7YG4 - chains B and E of the 3 polymer chains in the assembly; structure by electron microscopy, 3.10 A resolution.

# Chain B (and E)
Name: Pre-mRNA-splicing regulator WTAP
Organism: Homo sapiens
Notes: chain E of this document is another copy of the same molecule, construct and numbering; everything in this record applies to it too
Reference sequence: Q15007 (FL2D_HUMAN); numbering as in UniProt (aligned over 1-273)
Amino-acid sequence (295 residues; row label = number of the first residue in the row; numbers below 1 keep their minus sign (Met-21 is residue -21)):
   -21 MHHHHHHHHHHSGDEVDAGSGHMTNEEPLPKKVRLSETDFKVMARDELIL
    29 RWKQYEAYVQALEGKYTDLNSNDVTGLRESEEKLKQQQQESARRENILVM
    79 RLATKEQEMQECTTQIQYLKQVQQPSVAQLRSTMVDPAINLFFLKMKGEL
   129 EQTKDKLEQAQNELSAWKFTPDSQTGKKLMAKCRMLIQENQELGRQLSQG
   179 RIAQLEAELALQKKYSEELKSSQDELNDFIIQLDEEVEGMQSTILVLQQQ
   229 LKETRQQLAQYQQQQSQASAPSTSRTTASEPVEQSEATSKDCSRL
Disordered / not traced: -21 to 170, 238-273
Construct notes: initiating methionine (-21); expression tag (-20 to 0)
Curated features (UniProtKB/Swiss-Prot):
  - modified residue: Met1 (N-acetylmethionine), Ser14 (Phosphoserine)
Reported in the primary citation:
  - self-association interface (contacts with another copy of this molecule); pairs are residue here / residue on that copy: Leu183-Ile180, Leu187-Leu183, Lys191-Gln190 (hydrogen bond), Gln201-Gln201 (hydrogen bond), Gln201-Lys198, Asn205-Gln201, Ile208-Leu204, Val215-Leu211, Ile222-Met218, Leu229-Leu225
  - contacts within the chain: Ile208-Leu211, Val215-Met218, Ile222-Leu225
  - mutagenesis - Q177A, Q182A, E196A, E203A, N205A, E216A: unchanged binding to Protein virilizer homolog

# Chain B / chain E interface
Pairs across the interface (38; chain B residue first):
  Arg173(B) with Arg173(E)
  Ile180(B) with Ser176(E)
  Leu183(B) with Ile180(E), hydrophobic
  Leu187(B) with Leu183(E), hydrophobic; Glu184(E); Leu187(E), hydrophobic
  Gln190(B) with Leu187(E)
  Lys191(B) with Leu187(E); Gln190(E), hydrogen bond
  Ser194(B) with Gln190(E)
  Glu195(B) with Gln190(E)
  Lys198(B) with Gln190(E); Ser194(E), hydrogen bond
  Gln201(B) with Ser194(E); Leu197(E); Lys198(E); Gln201(E), hydrogen bond (backbone-side chain)
  Leu204(B) with Gln201(E)
  Asn205(B) with Gln201(E)
  Ile208(B) with Gln201(E); Leu204(E), hydrophobic; Asn205(E); Ile208(E), hydrophobic
  Asp212(B) with Ile208(E)
  Val215(B) with Leu211(E), hydrophobic
  Gln219(B) with Leu211(E); Glu214(E), hydrogen bond
  Ile222(B) with Met218(E), hydrophobic; Ile222(E), hydrophobic
  Gln226(B) with Met218(E); Thr221(E)
  Leu229(B) with Leu225(E), hydrophobic; Leu229(E), hydrophobic
  Arg233(B) with Leu225(E); Gln228(E), hydrogen bond; Leu229(E); Thr232(E)
  Leu236(B) with Thr232(E)
Also at the interface, not in a pair above, chain B (26 interface residues in all): Glu184, Leu197, Leu223, Lys230, Thr232
Also at the interface, not in a pair above, chain E (27 interface residues in all): Val215, Gln219, Gln226, Arg233

# Summary
26 residues of chain B and 27 residues of chain E are in contact; the contacts include 5 hydrogen bonds. Among
the polar pairs are Lys191(B)-Gln190(E), Lys198(B)-Ser194(E) and Gln201(B)-Gln201(E). The paper reports that
Q177A, Q182A and E196A of chain B, among others, leave binding to Protein virilizer homolog unchanged; a
self-association interface involving Leu183(B), Leu187(B) and Lys191(B) among others; 6 substitutions were
tested in all.
Both chains are Pre-mRNA-splicing regulator WTAP (Homo sapiens). Entry 7YG4 (Structure of WTAP-VIRMA in the
m6A writer complex) was determined by electron microscopy.
